7L1K - chains A and C of the 4 polymer chains in the assembly; structure by electron microscopy, 3.16 A resolution.

[Chain A]
Protein: N-alpha-acetyltransferase 30
Organism: Schizosaccharomyces pombe (strain 972 / ATCC 24843)
Notes: EC 2.3.1.256
UniProtKB: O74311 (NAA30_SCHPO); residues 1-150 here = UniProt positions 1-150
Amino-acid sequence (150 residues; numbered 1 to 150; the number before each row is that of its first residue):
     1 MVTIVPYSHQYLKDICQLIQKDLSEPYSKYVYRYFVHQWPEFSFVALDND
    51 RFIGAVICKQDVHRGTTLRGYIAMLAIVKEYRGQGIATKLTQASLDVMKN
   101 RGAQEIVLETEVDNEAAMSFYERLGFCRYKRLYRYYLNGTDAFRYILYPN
Disordered / not traced: 150
Residues lining bound ligands:
  - carboxymethyl coenzyme A (CMC): Asp22, Leu23, Ile72, Ala73, Met74, Leu75, Ala76, Ile77, Arg82, Gly83, Gln84, Gly85, Ile86, Ala87, Thr88, Glu109, Thr110, Asn114, Ala116, Ala117, Ser119, Phe120, Tyr121, Arg123
  - inositol hexakisphosphate (IHP): His63, Arg64, Arg69, Tyr129, Lys130, Arg144
What the authors report for this chain:
  - binding site for inositol hexakisphosphate: His63, Arg64, Arg69, Tyr129, Lys130, Arg144
  - binding site for carboxymethyl coenzyme A: Ile77, Arg82, Gly85, Ile86, Ala87, Ser119, Arg123
  - binding site for MLGP peptide: Leu23, Ser24, Glu25, Tyr27, Val31, Phe35, Tyr71, Met74, Glu109, Glu111, Tyr135, Tyr136
  - specificity-determining residues: Phe35, Ala73, Met74 (proposed by the authors, not directly observed)
  - specificity-determining residues: Val31, Lys59
  - catalytic residues: Glu109, Tyr121
  - catalytic residues: Asn114 (citing earlier work)
  - mutagenesis - Y71F, M74A, E109A, E109Q, N114A, Y121A, Y121F, Y135A: decreased catalytic activity
  - mutagenesis - Y136A: abolished catalytic activity
  - mutagenesis - S24A, E25A, Y71A: unchanged catalytic activity

[Chain C]
Protein: N-alpha-acetyltransferase 38, NatC auxiliary subunit
Organism: Schizosaccharomyces pombe (strain 972 / ATCC 24843)
UniProtKB: O43080 (NAA38_SCHPO); residues 1-116 here = UniProt positions 1-116
Amino-acid sequence (116 residues; numbered 1 to 116; the number before each row is that of its first residue):
     1 MALHYFLQYDVQILCIALMFSIFRVCISTAIDFTSPKLDEFSLIMEMGEI
    51 LLTSWLNRSVHIEIFDERKFIGKFLCTDREGAAILSNTTEYNKGFSRALG
   101 LVVIPGKHIKSFSVRA
Disordered / not traced: 1-46
Sequence notes: conflict Met47 (Asn in O43080)

[Chain A / chain C interface]
Pairs across the interface (10; chain A residue first):
  Lys29(A) - Asp78(C)  salt bridge
  Lys29(A) - Glu80(C)  salt bridge
  Lys29(A) - Ala82(C)
  Tyr30(A) - Cys76(C)
  Tyr30(A) - Thr77(C)
  Tyr30(A) - Asp78(C)
  Tyr30(A) - Ala82(C)  hydrogen bond (side chain-backbone)
  Tyr30(A) - Ile84(C)  hydrophobic
  Arg33(A) - Asp78(C)  salt bridge
  Arg33(A) - Glu80(C)  salt bridge
Also at the interface, not in a pair above, chain A (5 interface residues in all): Lys13, Ser28
Also at the interface, not in a pair above, chain C (7 interface residues in all): Val103
Interface features reported in the paper:
  - specific contacts: Lys29(A)-Asp78(C), Lys29(A)-Glu80(C), Tyr30(A)-Ala82(C) (hydrogen bond), Tyr30(A)-Cys76(C), Tyr30(A)-Asp78(C) (hydrogen bond), Arg33(A)-Asp78(C)

[Overview]
5 residues of chain A face 7 of chain C across their interface, with 1 hydrogen bond and 4 salt bridges. Among
the polar pairs are Lys29(A)-Asp78(C), Lys29(A)-Glu80(C) and Arg33(A)-Asp78(C). The authors report contacts
between Lys29(A) and Asp78(C), Lys29(A) and Glu80(C) and Tyr30(A) and Cys76(C) among others; hydrogen bonds
between Tyr30(A) and Ala82(C) and Tyr30(A) and Asp78(C). The paper reports catalytic residues Glu109(A),
Tyr121(A) and Asn114(A); Y71F, M74A and E109A of chain A, among others, reduce catalytic activity; 12
substitutions were tested in all.
Chain A is N-alpha-acetyltransferase 30 and chain C is N-alpha-acetyltransferase 38, NatC auxiliary subunit,
both from Schizosaccharomyces pombe (strain 972 / ATCC 24843); the structure, Cryo-EM structure of S. Pombe
NatC complex with a Bisubstrate inhibitor and inositol hexaphosphate, was determined by electron microscopy.
